Entry 5S5W (X-ray diffraction, 2.35 A resolution); this record covers chains B and F of the 6 polymer chains in the assembly.

[Chain B]
Name: Tubulin beta-2B chain
Organism: Bos taurus
Reference sequence: Q6B856 (TBB2B_BOVIN); the author numbering skips numbers that UniProt does not, so the offset changes along the chain: 1-42 = UniProt 1-42; 45-360 = UniProt 43-358; 369-455 = UniProt 359-445
Sequence (445 residues; each row starts with the number of its first residue; note: 10 numbers in that range are skipped by the numbering (no residue carries them; nothing is unmodelled there)):
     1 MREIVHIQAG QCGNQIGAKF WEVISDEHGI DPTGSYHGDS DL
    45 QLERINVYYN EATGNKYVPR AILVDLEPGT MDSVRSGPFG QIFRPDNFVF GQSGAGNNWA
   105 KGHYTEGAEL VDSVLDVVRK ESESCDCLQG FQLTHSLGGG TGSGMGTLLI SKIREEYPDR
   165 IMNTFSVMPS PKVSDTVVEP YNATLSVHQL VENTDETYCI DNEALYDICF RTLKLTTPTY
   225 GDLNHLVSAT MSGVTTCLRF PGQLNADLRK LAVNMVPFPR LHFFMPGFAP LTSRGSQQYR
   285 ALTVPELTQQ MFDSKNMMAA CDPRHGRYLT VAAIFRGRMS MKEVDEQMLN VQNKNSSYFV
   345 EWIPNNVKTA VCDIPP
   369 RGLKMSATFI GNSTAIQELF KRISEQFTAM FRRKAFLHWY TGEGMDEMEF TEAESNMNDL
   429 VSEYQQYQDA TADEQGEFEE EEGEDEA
Unresolved in the structure: 279-280, 438-455
UniProt features mapped onto this chain:
  - motif: M1 to I4 (MREI motif)
  - binding site (GTP): Q11, E71, S140, G144, T145, G146, N206, N228
  - binding site (Mg(2+)): E71
  - modified residue: S40 (Phosphoserine), T57 (Phosphothreonine), K60 (N6-acetyllysine), S174 (Phosphoserine), T287 (Phosphothreonine), T292 (Phosphothreonine), R320 (Omega-N-methylarginine), E448 (5-glutamyl polyglutamate)
  - cross-link (Glycyl lysine isopeptide (Lys-Gly)): K60 (interchain with G-Cter in ubiquitin), K326 (interchain with G-Cter in ubiquitin)
Ion coordination: Mg2+: Q11 (together with GDP); Ca2+: E113 (shared with 1 residue of chain C)
Ligand contacts:
  - GDP (guanosine-5'-diphosphate): G10, Q11, C12, Q15, I16, A99, N101, S140, G142, G143, G144, T145, G146, S147, V171, P173, V177, D179, E183, N206, L209, Y224, L227, N228
  - STV (N-(1,3-benzodioxol-5-ylmethyl)ethanesulfonamide): K176, V177, S178, D179, Y210, T220, T221, P222, T223, Y224

[Chain F]
Name: Tubulin-Tyrosine Ligase
Organism: Gallus gallus
Reference sequence: E1BQ43 (E1BQ43_CHICK); numbering as in UniProt (aligned over 1-378)
Sequence (384 residues; row label = number of the first residue in the row):
     1 MYTFVVRDEN SSVYAEVSRL LLATGQWKRL RKDNPRFNLM LGERNRLPFG RLGHEPGLVQ
    61 LVNYYRGADK LCRKASLVKL IKTSPELSES CTWFPESYVI YPTNLKTPVA PAQNGIRHLI
   121 NNTRTDEREV FLAAYNRRRE GREGNVWIAK SSAGAKGEGI LISSEASELL DFIDEQGQVH
   181 VIQKYLEKPL LLEPGHRKFD IRSWVLVDHL YNIYLYREGV LRTSSEPYNS ANFQDKTCHL
   241 TNHCIQKEYS KNYGRYEEGN EMFFEEFNQY LMDALNTTLE NSILLQIKHI IRSCLMCIEP
   301 AISTKHLHYQ SFQLFGFDFM VDEELKVWLI EVNGAPACAQ KLYAELCQGI VDVAISSVFP
   361 LADTGQKTSQ PTSIFIKLHH HHHH
Unresolved in the structure: 106-124, 156-158, 363-370, 383-384
Sequence notes: expression tag (379-384)
Ion coordination: Mg2+: E331 (together with AMP-PCP)
Ligand contacts: AMP-PCP (ACP; phosphomethylphosphonic acid adenylate ester): K74, P95, I148, K150, A155, Q183, K184, Y185, L186, K198, D200, R202, R222, H239, L240, T241, N242, D318, M320, I330, E331, N333

[Interface between chain B and chain F]
Residue-residue contacts (11; chain B residue first):
  R311(B) - R31(F)
  L333(B) - P56(F)
  Q336(B) - R36(F)  hydrogen bond
  N337(B) - T3(F)
  N337(B) - R36(F)  hydrogen bond
  N337(B) - L58(F)
  K338(B) - M1(F)
  S340(B) - L30(F)
  S340(B) - N34(F)  hydrogen bond
  E345(B) - R31(F)  salt bridge
  N349(B) - R36(F)
Interface residues without a listed pair, chain B (9 interface residues in all): S341
Interface residues without a listed pair, chain F (11 interface residues in all): K28, E55, G57

[In short]
9 residues of chain B face 11 of chain F across their interface; the contacts include 3 hydrogen bonds and 1
salt bridge. Polar pairs include E345(B)-R31(F), Q336(B)-R36(F) and N337(B)-R36(F). Chain B binds GDP and
compound STV. Chain F binds AMP-PCP.
Chain B is Tubulin beta-2B chain (Bos taurus) and chain F is Tubulin-Tyrosine Ligase (Gallus gallus); the
structure, Tubulin-Z53860899-complex, was determined by X-ray diffraction together with 5S4L, 5S4M, 5S4N,
5S4O, 5S4P, 5S4Q and 52 further entries from the same study.
